PDB entry 6BQF | X-ray diffraction, 3.35 A resolution | chains A and B of the 12 polymer chains in the assembly

Chain A:
Molecule: DNA-directed RNA polymerase II subunit RPB1
Organism: Saccharomyces cerevisiae (strain ATCC 204508 / S288c)
Notes: EC 2.7.7.6
UniProtKB: P04050 (RPB1_YEAST); residue numbers follow UniProt; this construct covers 1-1733
Sequence (1733 residues; each row starts with the number of its first residue):
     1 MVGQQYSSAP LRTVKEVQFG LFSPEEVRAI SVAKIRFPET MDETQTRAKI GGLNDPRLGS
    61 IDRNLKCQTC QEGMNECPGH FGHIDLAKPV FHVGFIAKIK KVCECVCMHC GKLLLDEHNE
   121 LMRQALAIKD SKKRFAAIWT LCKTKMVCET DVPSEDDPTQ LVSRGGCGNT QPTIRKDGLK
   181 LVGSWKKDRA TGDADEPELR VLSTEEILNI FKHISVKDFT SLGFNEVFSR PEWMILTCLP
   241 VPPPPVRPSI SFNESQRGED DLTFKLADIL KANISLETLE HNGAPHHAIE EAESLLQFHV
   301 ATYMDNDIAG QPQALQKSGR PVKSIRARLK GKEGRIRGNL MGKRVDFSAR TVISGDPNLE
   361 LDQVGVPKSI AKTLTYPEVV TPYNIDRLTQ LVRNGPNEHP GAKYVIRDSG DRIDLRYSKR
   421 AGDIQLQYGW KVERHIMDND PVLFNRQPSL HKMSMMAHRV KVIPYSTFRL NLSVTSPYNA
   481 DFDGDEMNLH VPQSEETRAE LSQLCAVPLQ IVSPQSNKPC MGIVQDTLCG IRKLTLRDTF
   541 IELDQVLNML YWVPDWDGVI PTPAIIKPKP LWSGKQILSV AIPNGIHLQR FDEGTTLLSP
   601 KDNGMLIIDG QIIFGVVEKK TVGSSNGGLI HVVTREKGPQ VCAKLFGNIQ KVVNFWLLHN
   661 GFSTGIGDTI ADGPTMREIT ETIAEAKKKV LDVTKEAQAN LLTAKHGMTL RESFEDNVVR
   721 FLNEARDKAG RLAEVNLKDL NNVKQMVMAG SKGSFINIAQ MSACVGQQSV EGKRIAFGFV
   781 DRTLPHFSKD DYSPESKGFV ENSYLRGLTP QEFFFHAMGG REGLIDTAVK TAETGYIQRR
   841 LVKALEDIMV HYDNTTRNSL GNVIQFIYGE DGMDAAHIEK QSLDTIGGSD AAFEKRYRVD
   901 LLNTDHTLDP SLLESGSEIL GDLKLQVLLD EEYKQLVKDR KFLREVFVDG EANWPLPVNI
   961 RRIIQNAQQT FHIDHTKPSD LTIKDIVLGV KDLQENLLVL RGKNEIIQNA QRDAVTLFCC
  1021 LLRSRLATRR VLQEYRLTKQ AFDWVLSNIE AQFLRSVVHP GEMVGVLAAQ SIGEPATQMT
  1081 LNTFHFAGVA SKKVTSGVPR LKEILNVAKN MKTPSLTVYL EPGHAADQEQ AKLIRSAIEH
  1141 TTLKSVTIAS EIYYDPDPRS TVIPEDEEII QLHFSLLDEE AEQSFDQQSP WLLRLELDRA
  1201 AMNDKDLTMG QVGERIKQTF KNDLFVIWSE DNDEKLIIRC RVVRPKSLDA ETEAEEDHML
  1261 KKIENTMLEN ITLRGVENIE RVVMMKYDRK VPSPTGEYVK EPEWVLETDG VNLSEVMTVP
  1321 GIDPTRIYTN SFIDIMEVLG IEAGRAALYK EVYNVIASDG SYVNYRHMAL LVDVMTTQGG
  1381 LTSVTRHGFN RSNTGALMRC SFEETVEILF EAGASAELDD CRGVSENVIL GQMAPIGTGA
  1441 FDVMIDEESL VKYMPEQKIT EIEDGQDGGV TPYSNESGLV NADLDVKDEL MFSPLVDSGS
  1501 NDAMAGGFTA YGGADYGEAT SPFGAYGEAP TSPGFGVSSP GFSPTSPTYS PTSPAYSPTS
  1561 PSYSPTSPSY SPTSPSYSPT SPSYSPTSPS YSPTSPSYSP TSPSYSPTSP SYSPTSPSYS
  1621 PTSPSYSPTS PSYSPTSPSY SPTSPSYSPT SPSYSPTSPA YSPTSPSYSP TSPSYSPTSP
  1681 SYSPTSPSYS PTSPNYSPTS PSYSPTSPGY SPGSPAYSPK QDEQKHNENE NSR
Unresolved in the structure: 1-2, 149-164, 186-200, 251-258, 1081-1092, 1176-1186, 1244-1253, 1447-1733
Bound ions: Zn2+ site 1: Cys70, Cys77, His80; Zn2+ site 2 near Cys110 (its only coordinating residue here); Mg2+: Asp481, Asp483, Asp485 (shared with 1 residue of chain R)
Curated features (UniProtKB/Swiss-Prot):
  - region: Pro248 to Asp260 (Lid loop), Asn306 to Lys323 (Rudder loop), Pro810 to Glu822 (Bridging helix)
  - binding site (Zn(2+)): Cys67, Cys70, Cys77, His80, Cys107, Cys110, Cys148, Cys167
  - binding site (Mg(2+)): Asp481, Asp483, Asp485
  - modified residue: Thr1471 (Phosphothreonine)
  - cross-link (Glycyl lysine isopeptide (Lys-Gly)): Lys695 (interchain with G-Cter in ubiquitin), Lys1246 (interchain with G-Cter in ubiquitin), Lys1350 (interchain with G-Cter in ubiquitin)
  - natural variant: Ser1653 to Pro1659 (deletion: In strain: A364A)
  - mutagenesis: Lys1246 (K1246R: Impairs ubiquitination during transcription stress)

Chain B:
Molecule: DNA-directed RNA polymerase II subunit RPB2
Organism: Saccharomyces cerevisiae (strain ATCC 204508 / S288c)
Notes: EC 2.7.7.6
UniProtKB: P08518 (RPB2_YEAST); numbering as in UniProt (aligned over 1-1224)
Sequence (1224 residues; numbered 1 to 1224; the number before each row is that of its first residue):
     1 MSDLANSEKY YDEDPYGFED ESAPITAEDS WAVISAFFRE KGLVSQQLDS FNQFVDYTLQ
    61 DIICEDSTLI LEQLAQHTTE SDNISRKYEI SFGKIYVTKP MVNESDGVTH ALYPQEARLR
   121 NLTYSSGLFV DVKKRTYEAI DVPGRELKYE LIAEESEDDS ESGKVFIGRL PIMLRSKNCY
   181 LSEATESDLY KLKECPFDMG GYFIINGSEK VLIAQERSAG NIVQVFKKAA PSPISHVAEI
   241 RSALEKGSRF ISTLQVKLYG REGSSARTIK ATLPYIKQDI PIVIIFRALG IIPDGEILEH
   301 ICYDVNDWQM LEMLKPCVED GFVIQDRETA LDFIGRRGTA LGIKKEKRIQ YAKDILQKEF
   361 LPHITQLEGF ESRKAFFLGY MINRLLLCAL DRKDQDDRDH FGKKRLDLAG PLLAQLFKTL
   421 FKKLTKDIFR YMQRTVEEAH DFNMKLAINA KTITSGLKYA LATGNWGEQK KAMSSRAGVS
   481 QVLNRYTYSS TLSHLRRTNT PIGRDGKLAK PRQLHNTHWG LVCPAETPEG QACGLVKNLS
   541 LMSCISVGTD PMPIITFLSE WGMEPLEDYV PHQSPDATRV FVNGVWHGVH RNPARLMETL
   601 RTLRRKGDIN PEVSMIRDIR EKELKIFTDA GRVYRPLFIV EDDESLGHKE LKVRKGHIAK
   661 LMATEYQDIE GGFEDVEEYT WSSLLNEGLV EYIDAEEEES ILIAMQPEDL EPAEANEEND
   721 LDVDPAKRIR VSHHATTFTH CEIHPSMILG VAASIIPFPD HNQSPRNTYQ SAMGKQAMGV
   781 FLTNYNVRMD TMANILYYPQ KPLGTTRAME YLKFRELPAG QNAIVAIACY SGYNQEDSMI
   841 MNQSSIDRGL FRSLFFRSYM DQEKKYGMSI TETFEKPQRT NTLRMKHGTY DKLDDDGLIA
   901 PGVRVSGEDV IIGKTTPISP DEEELGQRTA YHSKRDASTP LRSTENGIVD QVLVTTNQDG
   961 LKFVKVRVRT TKIPQIGDKF ASRHGQKGTI GITYRREDMP FTAEGIVPDL IINPHAIPSR
  1021 MTVAHLIECL LSKVAALSGN EGDASPFTDI TVEGISKLLR EHGYQSRGFE VMYNGHTGKK
  1081 LMAQIFFGPT YYQRLRHMVD DKIHARARGP MQVLTRQPVE GRSRDGGLRF GEMERDCMIA
  1141 HGAASFLKER LMEASDAFRV HICGICGLMT VIAKLNHNQF ECKGCDNKID IYQIHIPYAA
  1201 KLLFQELMAM NITPRLYTDR SRDF
Unresolved in the structure: 1-19, 71-88, 135-163, 244-250, 339-344, 436-445, 503-508, 669-677, 713-721, 919-928, 1221-1224
Bound ions: Zn2+: Cys1163, Cys1166, Cys1182

How chain A and chain B interact:
Residue-residue contacts - 420 pairs, chain A then chain B:
  Gln4(A) - Ala1157(B)
  Gln4(A) - Phe1158(B)
  Gln4(A) - Arg1159(B)  hydrogen bond
  Gln5(A) - Arg1159(B)  hydrogen bond (backbone-side chain)
  Gln5(A) - Leu1175(B)
  Ser7(A) - Arg1159(B)
  Ser7(A) - His1161(B)  hydrogen bond
  Ser7(A) - Phe1180(B)
  Ser7(A) - Gln1193(B)  hydrogen bond
  Ser8(A) - Asn1178(B)
  Ser8(A) - Phe1180(B)
  Ala9(A) - Phe1180(B)
  Ala9(A) - Ile1191(B)  hydrophobic
  Ala9(A) - Gln1193(B)
  Pro10(A) - Gln1193(B)  hydrogen bond (backbone-backbone)
  Leu11(A) - Gln1193(B)
  Arg12(A) - Tyr1192(B)
  Arg12(A) - Gln1193(B)  hydrogen bond (backbone-backbone)
  Arg12(A) - Ile1194(B)
  Arg12(A) - Thr1218(B)
  Thr13(A) - Thr1218(B)
  Val14(A) - Tyr1217(B)
  Lys15(A) - Tyr1217(B)  hydrogen bond (backbone-backbone)
  Lys15(A) - Thr1218(B)
  Lys15(A) - Asp1219(B)
  Lys15(A) - Arg1220(B)  hydrogen bond (backbone-side chain)
  Glu16(A) - Arg1215(B)
  Glu16(A) - Leu1216(B)
  Glu16(A) - Tyr1217(B)  hydrogen bond (backbone-backbone)
  Glu16(A) - Asp1219(B)
  Glu16(A) - Arg1220(B)
  Val17(A) - Arg1215(B)
  Val17(A) - Leu1216(B)  hydrophobic
  Gln18(A) - Thr1213(B)
  Gln18(A) - Arg1215(B)  hydrogen bond (backbone-backbone)
  Phe19(A) - Thr1213(B)
  Gly20(A) - Ile1212(B)
  Gly20(A) - Thr1213(B)  hydrogen bond (backbone-backbone)
  Leu21(A) - Thr1213(B)
  Phe22(A) - Leu1168(B)  hydrophobic
  Phe22(A) - Met1208(B)
  Phe22(A) - Asn1211(B)  hydrogen bond (backbone-side chain)
  Phe22(A) - Thr1213(B)
  Glu26(A) - Cys1166(B)
  Glu26(A) - Arg1215(B)  salt bridge
  Ala29(A) - Lys1183(B)
  Ala29(A) - Gly1184(B)
  Ile30(A) - Leu1168(B)  hydrophobic
  Ile30(A) - Thr1170(B)
  Ile30(A) - Lys1183(B)
  Val32(A) - Ile1172(B)  hydrophobic
  Arg63(A) - Arg884(B)
  Thr69(A) - Lys1174(B)
  Cys70(A) - Ile1172(B)  hydrophobic
  Cys70(A) - Lys1174(B)
  Glu72(A) - Leu1175(B)
  Glu72(A) - Asn1176(B)  hydrogen bond
  Met74(A) - Arg1116(B)  hydrogen bond (backbone-side chain)
  Asn75(A) - Arg1116(B)  hydrogen bond (backbone-side chain)
  Asn75(A) - Phe1158(B)
  Glu76(A) - Phe1158(B)
  Glu76(A) - Arg1159(B)  salt bridge
  Glu76(A) - Leu1175(B)
  Pro78(A) - Lys1201(B)  hydrogen bond (backbone-side chain)
  Pro78(A) - Gln1205(B)
  Gly79(A) - Gln1205(B)  hydrogen bond (backbone-side chain)
  Phe81(A) - Gln1205(B)
  Phe81(A) - Met1208(B)  hydrophobic
  His92(A) - Met1210(B)  hydrogen bond (side chain-backbone)
  His92(A) - Asn1211(B)
  Phe228(A) - Arg1215(B)
  Trp233(A) - Asn1211(B)
  Leu236(A) - Asn1211(B)
  Pro240(A) - Met1208(B)
  Pro242(A) - Ala1209(B)  hydrophobic
  Pro245(A) - Leu1114(B)
  Pro245(A) - Tyr1198(B)
  Pro245(A) - Lys1201(B)
  Val246(A) - Leu1114(B)
  Val246(A) - Gln1205(B)
  Val246(A) - Glu1206(B)
  Pro248(A) - Leu1114(B)
  Tyr303(A) - Ala1209(B)
  Met304(A) - Met1210(B)  hydrophobic
  Gly319(A) - Lys471(B)
  Arg320(A) - Lys471(B)
  Pro321(A) - Lys471(B)
  Ile325(A) - Glu1206(B)
  Ile325(A) - Met1210(B)  hydrophobic
  Arg328(A) - Glu1206(B)  salt bridge
  Leu329(A) - Leu1203(B)  hydrophobic
  Leu329(A) - Glu1206(B)
  Arg335(A) - Leu1114(B)
  Arg335(A) - Thr1115(B)
  Arg335(A) - Ala1199(B)
  Arg335(A) - Leu1202(B)
  Arg335(A) - Glu1206(B)  salt bridge
  Ile336(A) - Leu1203(B)  hydrophobic
  Arg337(A) - Arg1129(B)  hydrogen bond (backbone-side chain)
  Arg337(A) - Glu1132(B)  salt bridge
  Gly338(A) - Arg1129(B)
  Asn339(A) - Thr1115(B)
  Asn339(A) - Gln1117(B)  hydrogen bond (backbone-side chain)
  Asn339(A) - Ala1199(B)
  Leu340(A) - Ala1199(B)  hydrophobic
  Leu340(A) - Ala1200(B)
  Leu340(A) - Leu1203(B)  hydrophobic
  Met341(A) - Glu1132(B)
  Met341(A) - Arg1135(B)
  Gly342(A) - Arg1129(B)
  Gly342(A) - Phe1130(B)
  Lys343(A) - Gln1117(B)
  Lys343(A) - Arg1129(B)
  Lys343(A) - Phe1130(B)  hydrogen bond (backbone-backbone)
  Lys343(A) - Leu1151(B)
  Lys343(A) - Ser1155(B)
  Lys343(A) - Asp1156(B)
  Arg344(A) - Pro1118(B)
  Arg344(A) - Val1119(B)
  Arg344(A) - Glu1120(B)  salt bridge
  Arg344(A) - Gly1127(B)
  Arg344(A) - Leu1128(B)
  Arg344(A) - Arg1129(B)
  Arg344(A) - Ser1155(B)  hydrogen bond (backbone-side chain)
  Val345(A) - Gly1127(B)
  Val345(A) - Leu1128(B)  hydrogen bond (backbone-backbone)
  Val345(A) - Phe1130(B)  hydrophobic
  Val345(A) - Arg1150(B)
  Val345(A) - Ala1154(B)
  Asp346(A) - Arg1106(B)  salt bridge
  Asp346(A) - Arg1108(B)
  Asp346(A) - Gly1109(B)
  Asp346(A) - Met1111(B)
  Asp346(A) - Pro1118(B)
  Asp346(A) - Arg1150(B)  hydrogen bond (backbone-side chain)
  Asp346(A) - Ala1154(B)  hydrogen bond (backbone-backbone)
  Phe347(A) - Arg1106(B)  hydrogen bond (backbone-backbone)
  Phe347(A) - Ala1107(B)  hydrophobic
  Phe347(A) - Arg1108(B)
  Phe347(A) - Arg1150(B)
  Ser348(A) - Ala1105(B)
  Ser348(A) - Arg1106(B)  hydrogen bond (backbone-backbone)
  Ser348(A) - Leu1128(B)
  Ala349(A) - His1104(B)
  Ala349(A) - Ala1105(B)  hydrophobic
  Ala349(A) - Leu1128(B)
  Arg350(A) - Lys1102(B)
  Arg350(A) - Ile1103(B)
  Arg350(A) - His1104(B)  hydrogen bond (backbone-backbone)
  Arg350(A) - Leu1128(B)
  Thr351(A) - Ile1103(B)
  Val352(A) - Val1099(B)  hydrophobic
  Gly355(A) - Tyr833(B)
  Asp356(A) - Tyr833(B)  hydrogen bond
  Pro357(A) - Ser831(B)
  Pro357(A) - Gly832(B)
  Pro357(A) - Tyr833(B)
  Asn358(A) - Tyr833(B)  hydrogen bond
  Ser369(A) - Ile1103(B)
  Ile370(A) - Ala1105(B)  hydrophobic
  Thr373(A) - Ala1105(B)
  Thr373(A) - Ala1107(B)
  Leu374(A) - Arg1106(B)
  Leu374(A) - Ala1107(B)  hydrophobic
  Arg412(A) - Arg1108(B)
  Glu433(A) - Arg1108(B)  salt bridge
  Leu443(A) - Met1138(B)  hydrophobic
  Leu443(A) - Phe1146(B)  hydrophobic
  Asn445(A) - Glu1134(B)
  Gln447(A) - Glu1134(B)
  Ser449(A) - Met1133(B)
  Ser449(A) - Glu1134(B)  hydrogen bond
  Ser449(A) - Cys1137(B)
  His451(A) - Cys1137(B)  hydrogen bond (backbone-side chain)
  Lys452(A) - Ala1140(B)
  Lys452(A) - His1141(B)  hydrogen bond (backbone-side chain)
  Met455(A) - Phe1130(B)  hydrophobic
  Met455(A) - Glu1134(B)
  Met455(A) - Cys1137(B)  hydrophobic
  Met455(A) - Met1138(B)  hydrophobic
  Met455(A) - His1141(B)  hydrogen bond (backbone-side chain)
  Tyr465(A) - Ile976(B)  hydrophobic
  Ser466(A) - Gln975(B)
  Ser466(A) - Val1099(B)
  Ser466(A) - Asp1100(B)  hydrogen bond
  Ser466(A) - Ile1103(B)
  Thr467(A) - Ile976(B)
  Thr467(A) - Gly977(B)
  Thr467(A) - Val1099(B)
  Arg469(A) - Tyr833(B)
  Arg469(A) - Ile976(B)
  Arg469(A) - Gly991(B)  hydrogen bond (side chain-backbone)
  Leu472(A) - Gln835(B)
  Thr475(A) - Glu836(B)
  Asp481(A) - Glu836(B)
  Phe482(A) - Gln835(B)
  Phe482(A) - Glu836(B)  hydrogen bond (backbone-backbone)
  Phe482(A) - Asp837(B)
  Phe482(A) - Ser838(B)
  Phe482(A) - Thr989(B)  hydrogen bond (backbone-side chain)
  Asp483(A) - Asp837(B)  hydrogen bond (backbone-backbone)
  Asp483(A) - Lys979(B)
  Asp483(A) - Lys987(B)  salt bridge
  Asp483(A) - Gly988(B)
  Asp483(A) - Thr989(B)
  Gly484(A) - Thr989(B)
  Glu486(A) - Lys1102(B)  salt bridge
  Asn488(A) - Leu1128(B)
  His490(A) - Phe1130(B)
  His490(A) - Arg1150(B)  hydrogen bond
  Val491(A) - Arg1150(B)  hydrogen bond (backbone-side chain)
  Pro492(A) - Glu1149(B)
  Gln493(A) - Glu1149(B)  hydrogen bond (backbone-side chain)
  Ser494(A) - Glu1149(B)  hydrogen bond (backbone-side chain)
  Thr497(A) - Phe1146(B)
  Thr497(A) - Glu1149(B)
  Glu500(A) - Ala1143(B)
  Glu500(A) - Ala1144(B)  hydrogen bond (side chain-backbone)
  Glu500(A) - Ser1145(B)  hydrogen bond (side chain-backbone)
  Glu500(A) - Phe1146(B)  hydrogen bond (side chain-backbone)
  Leu501(A) - Phe1146(B)  hydrophobic
  Leu504(A) - His1141(B)
  Cys505(A) - Met1138(B)  hydrophobic
  Cys505(A) - His1141(B)
  Gln510(A) - His1141(B)  hydrogen bond
  Val524(A) - Gln835(B)
  Gln525(A) - Gln835(B)
  Gln525(A) - Glu836(B)  hydrogen bond (side chain-backbone)
  Gln525(A) - His1015(B)
  Asp526(A) - Cys829(B)
  Asp526(A) - Gly832(B)
  Asp526(A) - Asn834(B)
  Asp526(A) - Gln835(B)
  Asp526(A) - Asn1013(B)  hydrogen bond
  Asp526(A) - His1015(B)  salt bridge
  Cys529(A) - His1015(B)
  Glu542(A) - Lys1079(B)  salt bridge
  Asn654(A) - Gln835(B)
  Leu657(A) - Cys829(B)  hydrophobic
  Leu658(A) - Tyr830(B)
  Leu658(A) - Ser831(B)
  Leu658(A) - Asn1074(B)  hydrogen bond (backbone-side chain)
  Leu658(A) - Leu1081(B)
  His659(A) - Asn1074(B)  hydrogen bond
  His659(A) - Thr1077(B)
  His659(A) - Leu1081(B)
  Asn660(A) - Leu1081(B)
  Asn660(A) - Met1082(B)  hydrogen bond (backbone-backbone)
  Asn660(A) - Ala1083(B)
  Gly661(A) - Ala1083(B)
  Phe662(A) - Ala828(B)
  Phe662(A) - Cys829(B)  hydrogen bond (backbone-backbone)
  Phe662(A) - Pro1014(B)  hydrophobic
  Ser663(A) - Ile827(B)  hydrogen bond (side chain-backbone)
  Ser663(A) - Pro1014(B)
  Ser663(A) - Gln1084(B)
  Ser663(A) - Ile1085(B)
  Ser663(A) - Phe1086(B)  hydrogen bond (side chain-backbone)
  Thr664(A) - Ile827(B)
  Thr664(A) - Pro1014(B)
  Thr664(A) - Phe1086(B)
  Gly665(A) - Leu1026(B)
  Gly665(A) - Phe1069(B)
  Gly665(A) - Phe1086(B)
  Ile666(A) - Val1023(B)  hydrophobic
  Ile666(A) - Leu1026(B)  hydrophobic
  Ile666(A) - Leu1030(B)  hydrophobic
  Ile666(A) - Arg1067(B)
  Ile666(A) - Phe1086(B)  hydrophobic
  Asp668(A) - Phe1069(B)
  Ile670(A) - Arg1067(B)
  Thr680(A) - Ile729(B)
  Asn742(A) - Phe1069(B)
  Met746(A) - Pro1014(B)
  Met746(A) - His1015(B)
  Met746(A) - Pro1018(B)  hydrophobic
  Ser751(A) - His1015(B)  hydrogen bond
  Lys752(A) - His1015(B)  hydrogen bond (side chain-backbone)
  Lys752(A) - Ser1019(B)  hydrogen bond
  Lys752(A) - Arg1020(B)
  Asn757(A) - Pro1018(B)
  Asn757(A) - Ser1019(B)
  Asn757(A) - Met1021(B)
  Gln760(A) - Met1021(B)
  Met761(A) - Pro1018(B)
  Met761(A) - Met1021(B)  hydrophobic
  Met761(A) - Val1023(B)  hydrophobic
  Glu771(A) - Lys510(B)
  Ile775(A) - Asn516(B)
  Ala776(A) - Asn516(B)
  Gly778(A) - His515(B)
  Gly778(A) - Asn516(B)  hydrogen bond (backbone-side chain)
  Phe779(A) - Asn516(B)
  Phe779(A) - Thr517(B)
  Phe779(A) - Glu698(B)
  Phe779(A) - Glu699(B)
  Val780(A) - Glu699(B)  hydrogen bond (backbone-side chain)
  Asp781(A) - Arg620(B)  salt bridge
  Arg782(A) - Glu698(B)  hydrogen bond (side chain-backbone)
  Arg782(A) - Glu699(B)  hydrogen bond (side chain-backbone)
  Arg782(A) - Ser700(B)
  Arg782(A) - Ile701(B)  hydrogen bond (side chain-backbone)
  Thr783(A) - Asn516(B)  hydrogen bond (backbone-side chain)
  Pro785(A) - Glu698(B)
  Pro785(A) - Ile701(B)
  Pro785(A) - Leu702(B)
  Pro785(A) - Ile703(B)  hydrogen bond (backbone-backbone)
  His786(A) - Trp519(B)
  His786(A) - Leu702(B)
  His786(A) - Ile703(B)
  His786(A) - Met705(B)
  His786(A) - Glu742(B)  salt bridge
  Phe787(A) - Leu702(B)
  Ser788(A) - Ala735(B)
  Lys789(A) - Arg620(B)
  Glu795(A) - Val731(B)
  Glu801(A) - Ile729(B)
  Glu801(A) - Val731(B)
  Asn802(A) - Arg728(B)
  Asn802(A) - Ile729(B)  hydrogen bond (side chain-backbone)
  Tyr804(A) - His761(B)
  Tyr804(A) - Asn762(B)
  Tyr804(A) - Gln763(B)
  Tyr804(A) - Met1021(B)  hydrophobic
  Tyr804(A) - Val1023(B)  hydrophobic
  Leu805(A) - His761(B)
  Leu805(A) - Val1052(B)  hydrophobic
  Arg806(A) - Pro725(B)  hydrogen bond (side chain-backbone)
  Arg806(A) - Ala726(B)
  Arg806(A) - Lys727(B)  hydrogen bond (side chain-backbone)
  Arg806(A) - Arg728(B)
  Arg806(A) - Ile729(B)
  Arg806(A) - His761(B)
  Gly807(A) - Arg728(B)
  Gly807(A) - Asp760(B)
  Gly807(A) - His761(B)
  Leu808(A) - Arg728(B)  hydrogen bond (backbone-side chain)
  Leu808(A) - Asp760(B)  hydrogen bond (backbone-backbone)
  Leu808(A) - Phe1047(B)
  Thr809(A) - Ile729(B)
  Thr809(A) - Arg730(B)
  Thr809(A) - Phe1047(B)
  Pro810(A) - Trp519(B)
  Pro810(A) - Met705(B)  hydrophobic
  Pro810(A) - Pro745(B)  hydrophobic
  Pro810(A) - Phe1047(B)
  Gln811(A) - Met705(B)
  Phe813(A) - Ile748(B)  hydrophobic
  Phe813(A) - Leu749(B)  hydrophobic
  Phe813(A) - Pro759(B)
  Phe813(A) - Asp760(B)
  Phe813(A) - Asn767(B)
  Phe813(A) - Phe1047(B)  hydrophobic
  Phe814(A) - Leu514(B)
  Phe814(A) - His515(B)
  Phe814(A) - Asn516(B)
  Phe814(A) - Trp519(B)  hydrophobic
  His816(A) - Asn762(B)
  His816(A) - Gln763(B)
  His816(A) - Ser764(B)  hydrogen bond (backbone-side chain)
  Ala817(A) - Leu514(B)  hydrophobic
  Ala817(A) - Pro524(B)  hydrophobic
  Ala817(A) - Ser764(B)
  Met818(A) - Leu514(B)
  Met818(A) - Asn516(B)
  Gly820(A) - Ser764(B)
  Arg821(A) - Arg512(B)  hydrogen bond (side chain-backbone)
  Arg821(A) - Leu514(B)
  Arg821(A) - Pro524(B)  hydrogen bond (side chain-backbone)
  Arg821(A) - Thr527(B)
  Arg821(A) - Gly534(B)
  Glu822(A) - Gln513(B)
  Leu824(A) - Pro765(B)  hydrophobic
  Leu824(A) - Thr768(B)
  Leu824(A) - Tyr769(B)
  Ile825(A) - Arg512(B)
  Ile825(A) - Cys533(B)
  Ala828(A) - Gly530(B)
  Gln838(A) - Met1133(B)
  Arg839(A) - Glu1132(B)  salt bridge
  Val842(A) - Asp1136(B)
  Lys843(A) - Glu1132(B)
  Lys843(A) - Arg1135(B)
  Glu846(A) - Arg1135(B)  salt bridge
  Met1063(A) - Ile1139(B)
  Val1066(A) - Asp1136(B)
  Val1066(A) - Ile1139(B)  hydrophobic
  Gln1070(A) - Asp1136(B)
  Gln1070(A) - Cys1137(B)
  Gln1070(A) - Ala1140(B)
  Lys1144(A) - Glu262(B)  salt bridge
  Asn1265(A) - Gly263(B)  hydrogen bond (side chain-backbone)
  Asn1265(A) - Ser265(B)  hydrogen bond
  Glu1269(A) - Gly263(B)
  Leu1409(A) - Leu1207(B)  hydrophobic
  Phe1410(A) - Met1210(B)  hydrophobic
  Phe1410(A) - Ile1212(B)  hydrophobic
  Asp1420(A) - Arg1220(B)  hydrogen bond (backbone-side chain)
  Arg1422(A) - Arg1220(B)
  Val1424(A) - Ile1139(B)  hydrophobic
  Val1428(A) - Arg1135(B)
  Val1428(A) - Leu1151(B)  hydrophobic
  Ile1429(A) - Pro1197(B)
  Ile1429(A) - Ala1200(B)
  Leu1430(A) - His1195(B)
  Leu1430(A) - Ile1196(B)
  Leu1430(A) - Pro1197(B)
  Leu1430(A) - Phe1204(B)  hydrophobic
  Gly1431(A) - Lys1148(B)
  Gly1431(A) - Met1152(B)
  Gly1431(A) - Pro1197(B)
  Met1433(A) - Ala1144(B)  hydrophobic
  Met1433(A) - Ser1145(B)
  Met1433(A) - Lys1148(B)
  Ala1434(A) - Ala1144(B)
  Ile1436(A) - Ile1139(B)
  Ile1436(A) - Gly1142(B)
  Ile1436(A) - Ala1144(B)
  Thr1438(A) - Gly1142(B)  hydrogen bond (side chain-backbone)
  Gly1439(A) - Ala1144(B)
Interface residues without a listed pair, chain A (225 interface residues in all): Tyr6, Gln68, His80, Pro243, Ser318, Lys332, Ile353, Pro367, Thr375, Tyr404, Pro448, Ala480, Glu496, Thr527, Gly667, Thr669, Lys687, Val743, Gly753, Val770, Phe777, Leu784, Phe815, Gly835, Lys1261, Lys1262, Val1406, Gly1413, Ser1425, Gln1432, Gly1437
Interface residues without a listed pair, chain B (199 interface residues in all): Ser264, Glu312, Lys315, Asp397, His400, His518, Lys537, Ala695, Ala704, Ile1017, Ile1027, Glu1053, His1076, Lys1080, Gly1131, Val1160, Met1169, Ala1173, Pro1214

Summary:
225 residues of chain A and 199 residues of chain B are in contact, with 77 hydrogen bonds and 17 salt
bridges. Polar pairs include Glu26(A)-Arg1215(B), Glu76(A)-Arg1159(B) and Arg328(A)-Glu1206(B). UniProt lists
8 Zn2+-binding residues, 3 Mg2+-binding residues and one mutagenesis site on chain A.
Chain A is DNA-directed RNA polymerase II subunit RPB1 and chain B is DNA-directed RNA polymerase II subunit
RPB2, both from Saccharomyces cerevisiae (strain ATCC 204508 / S288c); the structure, Pol II elongation
complex with 'dT-AP' at i+1, i-1 position, was determined by X-ray diffraction, deposited together with 6BLO,
6BLP, 6BM2 and 6BM4.
